PDB entry 5LGZ | X-ray diffraction, 1.50 A resolution | chain A

[Chain A]
Molecule: Pentaerythritol tetranitrate reductase
Source organism: Enterobacter cloacae
UniProtKB: P71278 (P71278_ENTCL); residues 2-364 here correspond to UniProt positions 3-365 (UniProt number = residue number + 1)
Sequence (363 residues; numbered 2 to 364; the number before each row is that of its first residue):
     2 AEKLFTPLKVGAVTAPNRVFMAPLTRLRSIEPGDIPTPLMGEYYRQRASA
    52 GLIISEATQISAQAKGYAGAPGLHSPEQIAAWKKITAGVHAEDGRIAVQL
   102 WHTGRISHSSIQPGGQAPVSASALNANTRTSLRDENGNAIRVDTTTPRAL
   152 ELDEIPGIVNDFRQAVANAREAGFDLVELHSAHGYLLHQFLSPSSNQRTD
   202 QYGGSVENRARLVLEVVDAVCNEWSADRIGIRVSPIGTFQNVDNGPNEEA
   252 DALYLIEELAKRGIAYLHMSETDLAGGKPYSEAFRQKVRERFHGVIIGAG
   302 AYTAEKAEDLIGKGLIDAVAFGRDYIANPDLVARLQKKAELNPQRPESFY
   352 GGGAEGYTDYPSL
Residues lining bound ligands: FNR (1-deoxy-1-(7,8-dimethyl-2,4-dioxo-3,4-dihydro-2H-benzo[g]pteridin-1-id-10(5h)-yl)-5-O-phosphonato-D-ribitol): Ala23, Pro24, Leu25, Thr26, Glu57, Ala58, Gln100, His181, His184, Arg233, Ser271, Leu275, Ala300, Gly301, Ala302, Tyr303, Ala321, Phe322, Gly323, Arg324, Ile327, Phe350, Tyr351

[In short]
Chain A binds compound FNR.
Chain A is Pentaerythritol tetranitrate reductase (Enterobacter cloacae); the structure, Structure of
Photoreduced Pentaerythritol Tetranitrate Reductase, was determined by X-ray diffraction together with 5LGX
from the same study.
